7Q1S - chains F and E; structure by X-ray diffraction, 1.99 A resolution.

# Chain F
Protein: apCC-Di-B_var
Sequence (32 residues; numbered 0 to 31; the number before each row is that of its first residue; numbering starts at 0):
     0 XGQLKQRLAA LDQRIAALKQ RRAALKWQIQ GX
Not modelled in the structure: 31
Modified positions: ACE (acetyl group) at position 0; NH2 (amino group) at position 31

# Chain E
Protein: apCC-Di-A_var
Sequence (32 residues; row label = number of the first residue in the row; numbering starts at 0):
     0 XGQLEQELAA LDQEIAALEQ ERAALEWQIQ GX
Not modelled in the structure: 0, 31
Modified positions: ACE (acetyl group) at position 0; NH2 (amino group) at position 31

# Chain F / chain E interface
Contacting residue pairs (30; chain F residue first):
  K4(F) with I28(E)
  R6(F) with E20(E), salt bridge; L24(E)
  L7(F) with R21(E); L24(E), hydrophobic; E25(E)
  L10(F) with L17(E), hydrophobic; E20(E); R21(E); L24(E), hydrophobic
  D11(F) with R21(E), salt bridge
  R13(F) with E13(E), salt bridge; L17(E)
  I14(F) with L17(E), hydrophobic; E18(E); R21(E)
  L17(F) with L10(E), hydrophobic; E13(E); I14(E), hydrophobic; L17(E), hydrophobic
  R21(F) with L7(E); L10(E); D11(E), salt bridge
  L24(F) with L3(E), hydrophobic; E6(E); L7(E)
  Q27(F) with L3(E)
  I28(F) with L3(E), hydrophobic; E4(E); L7(E), hydrophobic
Also at the interface, not in a pair above, chain F (16 interface residues in all): L3, K18, R20, K25

# Summary
16 residues of chain F face 15 of chain E across their interface; the contacts include 4 salt bridges. Among
the polar pairs are R6(F)-E20(E), D11(F)-R21(E) and R13(F)-E13(E).
Here chain F is apCC-Di-B_var and chain E is apCC-Di-A_var. Entry 7Q1S (A de novo designed hetero-dimeric
antiparallel coiled coil apCC-Di-AB_var) was determined by X-ray diffraction together with 7Q1Q, 7Q1R and 7Q1T
from the same study.
